1OG2 - chain A; structure by X-ray diffraction, 2.60 A resolution.

[Chain A]
Protein: Cytochrome P450 2C9
Organism: Homo sapiens
Notes: EC 1.14.13.80, 1.14.13.48, 1.14.13.49; fragment: soluble domain, residues 30-490
Reference sequence: P11712 (CPC9_HUMAN); residues 30-490 here = UniProt positions 30-490
Amino-acid sequence (475 residues; each row starts with the number of its first residue):
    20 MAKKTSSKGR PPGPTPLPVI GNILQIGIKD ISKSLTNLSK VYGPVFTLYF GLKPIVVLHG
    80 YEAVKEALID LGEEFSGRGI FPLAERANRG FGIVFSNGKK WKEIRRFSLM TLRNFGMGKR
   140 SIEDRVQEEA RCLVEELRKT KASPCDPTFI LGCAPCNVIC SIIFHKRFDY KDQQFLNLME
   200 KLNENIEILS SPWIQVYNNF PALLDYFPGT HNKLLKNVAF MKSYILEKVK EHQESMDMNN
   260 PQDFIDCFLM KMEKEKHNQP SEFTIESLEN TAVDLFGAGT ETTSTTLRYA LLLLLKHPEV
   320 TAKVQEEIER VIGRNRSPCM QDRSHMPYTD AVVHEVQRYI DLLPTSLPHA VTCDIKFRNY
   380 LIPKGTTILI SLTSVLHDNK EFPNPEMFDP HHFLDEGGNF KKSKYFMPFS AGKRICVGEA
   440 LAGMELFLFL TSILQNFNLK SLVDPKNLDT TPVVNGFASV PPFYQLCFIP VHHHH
Not modelled in the structure: 20-29, 492-494
Differences from the reference sequence: engineered mutation Glu-206 (Lys in P11712), Val-215 (Ile in P11712), Tyr-216 (Cys in P11712), Pro-220 (Ser in P11712), Ala-221 (Pro in P11712), Leu-222 (Ile in P11712), Leu-223 (Ile in P11712)
Ion coordination: heme c Fe near Cys-435 (its only coordinating residue here)
Small-molecule neighbours: heme c (HEC): Arg-97, Ile-112, Val-113, Trp-120, Arg-124, Leu-131, Leu-294, Ala-297, Gly-298, Thr-301, Thr-302, Thr-305, Gln-356, Leu-362, Ser-365, Leu-366, His-368, Leu-391, Pro-427, Phe-428, Ser-429, Arg-433, Cys-435, Val-436, Gly-437, Leu-440, Ala-441, Glu-444, Leu-445
UniProt features mapped onto this chain:
  - binding site (heme): Cys-435
  - natural variant: Arg-125 (R125H: In allele CYP2C9*35; R125L: In allele CYP2C9*14), Arg-144 (R144C: In allele CYP2C9*2), Arg-150 (R150H: In allele CYP2C9*8), Asn-204 (N204H: In allele CYP2C9*57), His-251 (H251R: In allele CYP2C9*9), Glu-272 (E272G: In allele CYP2C9*10), Arg-335 (R335W: In allele CYP2C9*11), Ile-359 (I359L: In allele CYP2C9*3; I359T: In allele CYP2C9*4), Asp-360 (D360E: In allele CYP2C9*5), Ile-434 (I434F: In allele CYP2C9*59), Pro-489 (P489S: In allele CYP2C9*12)

[In short]
Chain A binds heme c. Curated annotation (UniProt) lists heme-binding residue Cys-435.
Chain A is Cytochrome P450 2C9 (Homo sapiens); the structure, Structure of human cytochrome P450 CYP2C9, was
determined by X-ray diffraction, deposited together with 1OG5.
